Entry 7Q0K (electron microscopy, 4.00 A resolution); this record covers chains C and E of the 8 polymer chains in the assembly.

== Chain C ==
Molecule: DNA-directed RNA polymerase subunit beta
Organism: Escherichia coli
Notes: EC 2.7.7.6
UniProt: P0A8V4 (RPOB_ECO57); residues 1-1342 here = UniProt positions 1-1342
Amino-acid sequence (1342 residues; row label = number of the first residue in the row):
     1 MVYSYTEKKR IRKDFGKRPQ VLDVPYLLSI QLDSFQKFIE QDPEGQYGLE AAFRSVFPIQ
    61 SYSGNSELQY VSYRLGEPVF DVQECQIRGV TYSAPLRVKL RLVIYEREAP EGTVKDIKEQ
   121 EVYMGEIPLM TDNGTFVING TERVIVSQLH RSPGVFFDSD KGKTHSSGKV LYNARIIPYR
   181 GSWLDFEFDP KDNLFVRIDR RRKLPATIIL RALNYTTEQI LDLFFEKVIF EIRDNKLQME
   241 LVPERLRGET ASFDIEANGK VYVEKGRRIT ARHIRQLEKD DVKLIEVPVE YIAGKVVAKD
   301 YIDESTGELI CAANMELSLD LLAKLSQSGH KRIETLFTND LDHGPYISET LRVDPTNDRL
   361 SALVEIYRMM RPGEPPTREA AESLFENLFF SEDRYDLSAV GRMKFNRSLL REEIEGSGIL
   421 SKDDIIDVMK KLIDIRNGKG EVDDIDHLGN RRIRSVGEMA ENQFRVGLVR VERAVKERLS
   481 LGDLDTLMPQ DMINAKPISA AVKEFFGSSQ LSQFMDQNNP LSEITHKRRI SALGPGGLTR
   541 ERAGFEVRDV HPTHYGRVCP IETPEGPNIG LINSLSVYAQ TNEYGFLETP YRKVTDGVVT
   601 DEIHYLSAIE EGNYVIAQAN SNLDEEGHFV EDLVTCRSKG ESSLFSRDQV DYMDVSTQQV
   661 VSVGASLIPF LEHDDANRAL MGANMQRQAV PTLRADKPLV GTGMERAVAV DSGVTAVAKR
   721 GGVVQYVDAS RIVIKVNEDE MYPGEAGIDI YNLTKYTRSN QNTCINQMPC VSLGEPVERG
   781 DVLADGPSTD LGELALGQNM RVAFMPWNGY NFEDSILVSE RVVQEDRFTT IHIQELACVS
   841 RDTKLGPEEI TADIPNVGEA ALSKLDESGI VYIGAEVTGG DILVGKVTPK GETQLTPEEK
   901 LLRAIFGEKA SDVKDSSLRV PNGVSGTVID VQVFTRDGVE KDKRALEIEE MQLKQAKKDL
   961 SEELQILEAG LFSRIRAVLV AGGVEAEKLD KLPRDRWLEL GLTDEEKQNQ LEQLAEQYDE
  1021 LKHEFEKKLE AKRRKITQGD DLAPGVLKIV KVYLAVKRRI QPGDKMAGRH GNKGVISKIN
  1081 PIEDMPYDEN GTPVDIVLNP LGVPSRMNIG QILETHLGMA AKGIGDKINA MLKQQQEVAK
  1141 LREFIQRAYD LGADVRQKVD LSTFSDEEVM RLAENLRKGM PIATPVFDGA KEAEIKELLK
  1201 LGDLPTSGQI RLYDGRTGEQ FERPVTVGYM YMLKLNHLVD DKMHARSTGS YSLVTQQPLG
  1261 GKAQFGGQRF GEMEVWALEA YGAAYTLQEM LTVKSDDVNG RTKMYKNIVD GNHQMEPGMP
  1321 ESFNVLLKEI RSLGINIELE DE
Not modelled in the structure: 1, 908-911
Curated features (UniProtKB/Swiss-Prot):
  - modified residue (N6-acetyllysine): Lys1022, Lys1200

== Chain E ==
Molecule: DNA-directed RNA polymerase subunit omega
Organism: Escherichia coli
Notes: EC 2.7.7.6
UniProt: P0A800 (RPOZ_ECOLI); residue numbers follow UniProt; this construct covers 1-91
Amino-acid sequence (91 residues; numbered 1 to 91; the number before each row is that of its first residue):
     1 MARVTVQDAV EKIGNRFDLV LVAARRARQM QVGGKDPLVP EENDKTTVIA LREIEEGLIN
    61 NQILDVRERQ EQQEQEAAEL QAVTAIAEGR R
Not modelled in the structure: 1, 75-91

== How chain C and chain E interact ==
Residue-residue contacts - 5 pairs, chain C then chain E:
  Gly1282(C) - Phe17(E)
  Gly1311(C) - Gln31(E)  hydrogen bond (backbone-side chain)
  Asn1312(C) - Gln31(E)
  His1313(C) - Arg28(E)
  Gln1314(C) - Arg28(E)  hydrogen bond
Other interface residues (no listed pair), chain C (6 interface residues in all): Tyr1285
Other interface residues (no listed pair), chain E (4 interface residues in all): Leu21

== Overview ==
6 residues of chain C and 4 residues of chain E are in contact, with 2 hydrogen bonds. Among the polar pairs
are Gly1311(C)-Gln31(E) and Gln1314(C)-Arg28(E).
Chain C is DNA-directed RNA polymerase subunit beta and chain E is DNA-directed RNA polymerase subunit omega,
both from Escherichia coli; the structure, RNA polymerase elongation complex in less-swiveled conformation,
was determined by electron microscopy, deposited together with 7PY0, 7PY1, 7PY3, 7PY5, 7PY6, 7PY7 and 4
further entries.
